PDB entry 9BDS | electron microscopy, 3.60 A resolution | chains P and G of the 6 polymer chains in the assembly

Chain P (and G):
Molecule: Transcription attenuation protein MtrB
Organism: Halalkalibacterium halodurans
Notes: chain G of this document is another copy of the same molecule, construct and numbering; everything in this record applies to it too
Reference sequence: Q9KCC6 (MTRB_HALH5); the construct has insertions or renumbered stretches relative to UniProt, so the offset changes along the chain: 1-76 = UniProt 1-76; 87-162 = UniProt 1-76
Sequence (168 residues; row label = number of the first residue in the row):
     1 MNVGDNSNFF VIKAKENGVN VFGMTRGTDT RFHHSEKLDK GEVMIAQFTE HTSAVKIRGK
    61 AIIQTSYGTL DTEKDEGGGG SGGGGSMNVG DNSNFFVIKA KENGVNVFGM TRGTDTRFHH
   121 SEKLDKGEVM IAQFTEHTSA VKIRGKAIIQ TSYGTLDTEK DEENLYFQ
Not modelled in the structure: 1-7, 76-93, 160-168
Differences from the reference sequence: linker (77-86); expression tag (163-168)
Residues lining bound ligands:
  - tryptophan (TRP), molecule 1: Val21, His33, Met44, Ala46, Gln47, Thr49, His51, Thr52, Val55
  - tryptophan (TRP), molecule 2: Thr25, Arg26, Gly27, Asp29, Thr30, Ser53, Val107, Gly109, His119, His120, Met130, Ala132, Gln133, Thr135, His137, Thr138, Val141
  - tryptophan (TRP), molecule 3: Met110, Thr111, Arg112, Gly113, Asp115, Thr116, Ser139, Ala140
From the paper describing this entry:
  - binding site for tryptophan: Thr49, Thr52 (citing earlier work)
  - mutagenesis - T49A/T52A: decreased binding to tryptophan

Chain P / chain G interface:
Residue-residue contacts (40; chain P residue first):
  Phe9(P) with Asn94(G); Thr151(G); Tyr153(G)
  Val11(P) with Leu156(G), hydrophobic
  Lys13(P) with Leu156(G); Asp157(G), hydrogen bond (side chain-backbone); Thr158(G)
  His33(P) with Thr114(G), hydrogen bond (side chain-backbone); Thr116(G)
  Glu36(P) with Phe118(G); Lys142(G), salt bridge
  Lys37(P) with Lys142(G), hydrogen bond (backbone-side chain)
  Gly41(P) with Gly145(G); Thr158(G)
  Glu42(P) with Lys142(G), salt bridge; Ile143(G); Arg144(G), salt bridge
  Val43(P) with Lys142(G); Ile143(G), hydrogen bond (backbone-backbone); Ile149(G), hydrophobic; Thr158(G)
  Met44(P) with Met110(G), hydrophobic; Val141(G)
  Ile45(P) with Phe134(G), hydrophobic; Ala140(G); Val141(G), hydrogen bond (backbone-backbone)
  Ala46(P) with Ser139(G); Ala140(G), hydrophobic
  Gln47(P) with Asn94(G); Arg112(G), hydrogen bond; Phe134(G); Ser139(G), hydrogen bond (backbone-backbone)
  Thr49(P) with Arg112(G); Ser139(G)
  His51(P) with Gly113(G); Thr114(G), hydrogen bond
  Gln64(P) with Thr151(G); Tyr153(G)
  Thr65(P) with Tyr153(G)
  Ser66(P) with Tyr153(G), hydrogen bond
Interface residues without a listed pair, chain P (20 interface residues in all): Asn8, Leu38
Interface residues without a listed pair, chain G (23 interface residues in all): Phe96, Thr138

Summary:
20 residues of chain P face 23 of chain G across their interface, with 9 hydrogen bonds and 3 salt bridges.
Among the polar pairs are Glu36(P)-Lys142(G), Glu42(P)-Lys142(G) and Glu42(P)-Arg144(G). Chain P binds 3
copies of tryptophan. From the paper: a binding site for tryptophan at Thr49(P) and Thr52(P); T49A/T52A of
chain P reduce binding to tryptophan.
Chain P and chain G are both Transcription attenuation protein MtrB (Halalkalibacterium halodurans); the
structure, Alkalihalobacillus halodurans (Aha) trp RNA binding attenuation protein (TRAP) mutant dTRAP with
Trp, was determined by electron microscopy, deposited together with 9BE7 and 9BE8.
